7MNX - chains A and B; structure by X-ray diffraction, 2.40 A resolution.

# Chain A
Molecule: GTP-binding nuclear protein Ran
Source organism: Homo sapiens
UniProtKB: P62826 (RAN_HUMAN); numbering as in UniProt (aligned over 1-216)
Amino-acid sequence (217 residues; row label = number of the first residue in the row; numbering starts at 0):
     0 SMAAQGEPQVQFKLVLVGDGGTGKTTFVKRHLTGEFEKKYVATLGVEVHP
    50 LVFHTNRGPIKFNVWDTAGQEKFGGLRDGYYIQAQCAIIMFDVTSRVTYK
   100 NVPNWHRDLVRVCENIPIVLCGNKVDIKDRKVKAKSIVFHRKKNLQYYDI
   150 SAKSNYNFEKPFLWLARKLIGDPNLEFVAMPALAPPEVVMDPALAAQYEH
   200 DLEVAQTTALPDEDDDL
Not modelled in the structure: 0-6, 214-216
Construct notes: expression tag (0)
Curated features (UniProtKB/Swiss-Prot):
  - region: Lys37 to Val45 (Switch-I), Gly68 to Gln84 (Switch-II), Asp211 to Leu216 (Interaction with RANBP1)
  - binding site (GTP): Asp18 to Thr25, Glu36 to Thr42, Gly68, Asn122 to Asp125, Ser150 to Lys152
  - site: Gln69 (Essential for GTP hydrolysis)
  - modified residue: Ala2 (N-acetylalanine), Thr24 (Phosphothreonine), Lys37 (N6-acetyllysine), Lys60 (N6-acetyllysine), Lys71 (N6-acetyllysine), Lys99 (N6-acetyllysine), Lys134 (N6-acetyllysine), Lys159 (N6-acetyllysine)
  - cross-link (Glycyl lysine isopeptide (Lys-Gly)): Lys71 (interchain with G-Cter in SUMO2), Lys152 (interchain with G-Cter in SUMO2)
  - mutagenesis: Gly19 (G19V: Blocks DNA replication; when associated with L-69), Thr24 (T24L: Has low binding affinity for GTP and GDP. Almost completely abolishes interaction with BIRC5; T24N: Has low binding affinity for GTP and GDP. Decreases nuclear import of proteins and RNA ...), Thr25 (T25A: Minor effect on the interaction with the alpha phosphate group of bound GTP), Lys37 (K37Q: Mimics acetylation; enhances the nuclear export of RELA/p65; K37R: Decreased acetylation), Tyr39 (Y39A: Abolishes steric hindrance that traps the essential Q-69 in an unreactive position, and causes slow GTP hydrolysis in wild-type ...), Gln69 (Q69L: Strongly decreased GTPase activity. Probably locked in the GTP-bound form. Loss of interaction with NUTF2. Decreases nuclear location and leads to cytoplasmic location during interphase ...), Glu70 (E70A: Strongly decreases the relase of bound GDP), Arg76 (R76E: Probable loss of interaction with NUTF2. Loss of transport to the nucleus), Lys134 (K134Q: Loss of normal mitotic chromosome segregation and defective mitotic spindle orientation; K134R: Loss of normal mitotic chromosome segregation and formation of sister chromatid bridges), Asp211 to Leu216 (No effect on GTPase activity. Abolishes interaction with RANBP1)
Metal / ion sites: Mg2+: Thr24, Thr42 (together with GMP-PNP)
Ligand contacts: GMP-PNP (GNP; phosphoaminophosphonic acid-guanylate ester): Asp18, Gly19, Gly20, Thr21, Gly22, Lys23, Thr24, Thr25, Phe35, Glu36, Lys37, Lys38, Tyr39, Val40, Ala41, Thr42, Thr66, Ala67, Gly68, Gln69, Asn122, Lys123, Asp125, Ile126, Ser150, Ala151, Lys152

# Chain B
Molecule: E3 SUMO-protein ligase RanBP2
Source organism: Homo sapiens
Notes: EC 2.3.2.-; fragment: RAN-binding domain 2 of the E3 SUMO-PROTEIN LIGASE RANBP2
UniProtKB: P49792 (RBP2_HUMAN); residue numbers follow UniProt; this construct covers 2012-2148
Amino-acid sequence (141 residues; row label = number of the first residue in the row):
  2008 GPGSHFEPVVQMPEKVELVTGEEDEKVLYSQRVKLFRFDAEVSQWKERGL
  2058 GNLKILKNEVNGKLRMLMRREQVLKVCANHWITTTMNLKPLSGSDRAWMW
  2108 LASDFSDGDAKLEQLAAKFKTPELAEEFKQKFEECQRLLLD
Not modelled in the structure: 2008-2018
Construct notes: expression tag (2008-2011)
Curated features (UniProtKB/Swiss-Prot):
  - cross-link: Lys2022 (Glycyl lysine isopeptide (Lys-Gly) (interchain with G-Cter in SUMO2))

# Interface between chain A and chain B
Residue-residue contacts (98; chain A residue first):
  Val9(A) with Pro2020(B), hydrophobic
  Arg29(A) with Glu2054(B), salt bridge; Arg2077(B), hydrogen bond (backbone-side chain)
  His30(A) with Arg2077(B), hydrogen bond (backbone-side chain); Val2080(B); Lys2082(B)
  Leu31(A) with Arg2077(B)
  Thr32(A) with Glu2054(B); Arg2055(B), hydrogen bond (backbone-side chain)
  Gly33(A) with Glu2054(B); Arg2055(B); Arg2077(B)
  Glu34(A) with Lys2053(B), salt bridge; Glu2054(B), hydrogen bond (backbone-backbone)
  Leu50(A) with Lys2082(B)
  Val51(A) with Lys2082(B), hydrogen bond (backbone-side chain)
  Phe52(A) with Lys2082(B)
  Asn55(A) with Lys2022(B); Val2023(B), hydrogen bond (backbone-backbone)
  Arg56(A) with Met2019(B); Pro2020(B), hydrogen bond (side chain-backbone); Glu2021(B); Lys2022(B); Val2023(B)
  Gly57(A) with Val2023(B)
  Asn154(A) with Gln2079(B), hydrogen bond (backbone-side chain)
  Asn156(A) with Gln2079(B)
  Phe157(A) with Gln2079(B); Val2080(B), hydrophobic
  Glu158(A) with Gln2079(B), hydrogen bond
  Ile169(A) with Met2019(B)
  Gly170(A) with Met2019(B)
  Phe176(A) with Leu2081(B)
  Val177(A) with Leu2081(B)
  Ala178(A) with Arg2076(B); Leu2081(B)
  Met179(A) with Arg2076(B), hydrogen bond (backbone-side chain); Leu2081(B), hydrogen bond (backbone-backbone); Val2083(B); Ser2113(B)
  Pro180(A) with Val2026(B); Thr2027(B)
  Ala181(A) with Thr2027(B), hydrogen bond (backbone-backbone); Gly2028(B); Arg2072(B), hydrogen bond (backbone-side chain); Leu2074(B), hydrophobic; Arg2076(B); Val2083(B), hydrophobic
  Leu182(A) with Arg2072(B), hydrogen bond (backbone-side chain); Asn2086(B), hydrogen bond (backbone-side chain)
  Ala183(A) with Phe2112(B)
  Pro184(A) with Arg2072(B); Asn2086(B); His2087(B); Trp2088(B), hydrogen bond (backbone-side chain); Phe2112(B), hydrophobic
  Pro185(A) with Trp2088(B), hydrogen bond (backbone-side chain); Phe2112(B)
  Glu186(A) with Lys2070(B), salt bridge
  Val187(A) with Ser2110(B)
  Met189(A) with Leu2108(B), hydrophobic; Ala2109(B); Ser2110(B); Leu2119(B), hydrophobic
  Pro191(A) with Thr2092(B)
  Leu193(A) with Leu2119(B), hydrophobic
  Ala194(A) with Thr2092(B); Leu2108(B)
  Tyr197(A) with Leu2119(B), hydrophobic
  Glu198(A) with Asn2094(B); Lys2096(B), salt bridge; Leu2108(B)
  Leu201(A) with Ala2047(B), hydrophobic; Gln2121(B)
  Val203(A) with Phe2045(B), hydrophobic
  Ala204(A) with Phe2045(B), hydrophobic; Trp2052(B), hydrogen bond (backbone-side chain); Met2106(B), hydrophobic
  Gln205(A) with Lys2096(B); Pro2097(B), hydrogen bond (side chain-backbone); Leu2098(B); Ser2099(B), hydrogen bond (backbone-backbone); Met2106(B)
  Thr206(A) with Ser2099(B)
  Thr207(A) with Ser2050(B); Trp2052(B), hydrogen bond (backbone-side chain)
  Ala208(A) with Trp2052(B)
  Leu209(A) with Phe2043(B), hydrophobic; Trp2052(B), hydrophobic; Leu2098(B), hydrophobic; Lys2125(B)
  Pro210(A) with Phe2043(B); Trp2052(B)
  Asp211(A) with Lys2041(B), salt bridge; Phe2043(B); Lys2125(B), salt bridge
  Glu212(A) with Gly2100(B); Lys2125(B)
Interface residues without a listed pair, chain A (51 interface residues in all): Thr54, Asp171, Val188
Interface residues without a listed pair, chain B (54 interface residues in all): Leu2025, Arg2044, Glu2078, Thr2090, Ser2101, Ala2104, Ala2117, Ala2123

# In short
51 residues of chain A face 54 of chain B across their interface; the contacts include 21 hydrogen bonds and 6
salt bridges. Polar contacts include Arg29(A)-Glu2054(B), Glu34(A)-Lys2053(B) and Glu186(A)-Lys2070(B). Chain
A binds GMP-PNP.
Here chain A is GTP-binding nuclear protein Ran and chain B is E3 SUMO-protein ligase RanBP2, both from Homo
sapiens. Entry 7MNX (Crystal Structure of Nup358/RanBP2 Ran-binding domain 2 in complex with Ran-GPPNHP) was
determined by X-ray diffraction together with 7MNI, 7MNL, 7MNM, 7MNN, 7MNO, 7MNP and 14 further entries from
the same study.
